Entry 5S5L (X-ray diffraction, 2.25 A resolution); this record covers chains B and E of the 6 polymer chains in the assembly.

Chain B:
Protein: Tubulin beta-2B chain
From: Bos taurus
Reference sequence: Q6B856 (TBB2B_BOVIN); the author numbering skips numbers that UniProt does not, so the offset changes along the chain: 1-42 = UniProt 1-42; 45-360 = UniProt 43-358; 369-455 = UniProt 359-445
Sequence (445 residues; each row starts with the number of its first residue; note: 10 numbers in that range are skipped by the numbering (no residue carries them; nothing is unmodelled there)):
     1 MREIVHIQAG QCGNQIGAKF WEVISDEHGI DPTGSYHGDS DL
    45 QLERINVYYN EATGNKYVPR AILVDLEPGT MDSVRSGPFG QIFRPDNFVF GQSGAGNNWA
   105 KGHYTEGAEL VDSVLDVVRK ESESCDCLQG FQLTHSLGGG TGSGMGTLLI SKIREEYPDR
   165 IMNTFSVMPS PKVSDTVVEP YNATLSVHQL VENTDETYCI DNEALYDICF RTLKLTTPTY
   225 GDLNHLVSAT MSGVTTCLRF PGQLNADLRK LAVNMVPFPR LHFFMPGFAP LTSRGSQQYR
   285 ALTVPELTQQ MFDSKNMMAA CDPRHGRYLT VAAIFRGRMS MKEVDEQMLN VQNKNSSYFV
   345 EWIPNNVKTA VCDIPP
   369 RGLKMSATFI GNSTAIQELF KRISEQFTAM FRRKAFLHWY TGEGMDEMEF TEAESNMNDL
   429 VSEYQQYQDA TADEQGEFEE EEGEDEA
Disordered / not traced: 279-280, 438-455
Bound ions: Mg2+: Q11 (together with GDP); Ca2+ near E113 (its only coordinating residue here)
Small-molecule neighbours:
  - GDP (guanosine-5'-diphosphate): G10, Q11, C12, Q15, I16, D69, A99, N101, S140, G142, G143, G144, T145, G146, S147, V171, P173, V177, D179, E183, N206, L209, Y224, L227, N228
  - X0M (N-[(3S)-1,2,3,4-tetrahydroquinolin-3-yl]acetamide): G100, N101, N102, K105, W407

Chain E:
Protein: Stathmin-4
From: Rattus norvegicus
Reference sequence: P63043 (STMN4_RAT); residues 5-145 here correspond to UniProt positions 49-189 (UniProt number = residue number + 44)
Sequence (143 residues; each row starts with the number of its first residue):
     3 MADMEVIELN KCTSGQSFEV ILKPPSFDGV PEFNASLPRR RDPSLEEIQK KLEAAEERRK
    63 YQEAELLKHL AEKREHEREV IQKAIEENNN FIKMAKEKLA QKMESNKENR EAHLAAMLER
   123 LQEKDKHAEE VRKNKELKEE ASR
Disordered / not traced: 3-5, 28-43, 143-145
Differences from the reference sequence: initiating methionine (3); expression tag (4)

Interface between chain B and chain E:
Pairs across the interface (24):
  H107(B) - K75(E)  hydrogen bond
  Y108(B) - H78(E)  hydrogen bond
  Y108(B) - E79(E)
  Y108(B) - V82(E)  hydrophobic
  Y108(B) - I83(E)
  L152(B) - E79(E)
  S155(B) - L72(E)
  S155(B) - K75(E)
  S155(B) - R76(E)  hydrogen bond
  K156(B) - R76(E)
  K156(B) - E79(E)  salt bridge
  R158(B) - L68(E)
  E159(B) - L72(E)
  E159(B) - R76(E)  salt bridge
  P162(B) - E65(E)
  Q193(B) - K75(E)
  E196(B) - H71(E)  salt bridge
  T409(B) - E89(E)
  E411(B) - V82(E)
  E411(B) - A86(E)
  G412(B) - V82(E)
  G412(B) - K85(E)
  G412(B) - A86(E)
  E417(B) - H78(E)  salt bridge
Other interface residues (no listed pair), chain B (18 interface residues in all): T109, G410, M413, D414
Other interface residues (no listed pair), chain E (14 interface residues in all): L69

Summary:
The interface between chain B and chain E involves 18 residues on one side and 14 on the other, with 3
hydrogen bonds and 4 salt bridges. Polar contacts include K156(B)-E79(E), E159(B)-R76(E) and E196(B)-H71(E).
Ligands of chain B: GDP and compound X0M.
Chain B is Tubulin beta-2B chain (Bos taurus) and chain E is Stathmin-4 (Rattus norvegicus); the structure,
Tubulin-Z1492796719-complex, was determined by X-ray diffraction together with 5S4L, 5S4M, 5S4N, 5S4O, 5S4P,
5S4Q and 52 further entries from the same study.
